Entry 4TPM (X-ray diffraction, 2.77 A resolution); this record covers chain A.

# Chain A
Molecule: cAMP and cAMP-inhibited cGMP 3', 5'-cyclic phosphodiesterase 10A
From: Homo sapiens
Notes: EC 3.1.4.17, 3.1.4.35
UniProt: Q9Y233 (PDE10_HUMAN); residues 442-779 here correspond to UniProt positions 452-789 (UniProt number = residue number + 10)
Sequence (351 residues; row label = number of the first residue in the row):
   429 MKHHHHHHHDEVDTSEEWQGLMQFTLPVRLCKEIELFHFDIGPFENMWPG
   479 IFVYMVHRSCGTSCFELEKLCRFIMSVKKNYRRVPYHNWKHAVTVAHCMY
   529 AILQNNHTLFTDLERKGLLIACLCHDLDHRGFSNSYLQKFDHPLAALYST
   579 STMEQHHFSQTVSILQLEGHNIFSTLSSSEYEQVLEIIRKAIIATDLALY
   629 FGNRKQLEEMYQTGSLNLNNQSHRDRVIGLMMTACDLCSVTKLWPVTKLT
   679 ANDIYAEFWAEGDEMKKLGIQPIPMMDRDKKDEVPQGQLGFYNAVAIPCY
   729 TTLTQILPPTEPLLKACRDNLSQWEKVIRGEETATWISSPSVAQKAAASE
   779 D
Disordered / not traced: 429-453, 757-779
Differences from the reference sequence: initiating methionine (429); expression tag (430-441)
Cystine bridges: Cys488-Cys492
Ion coordination: Zn2+ site 1: His519, His553, Asp554, Asp664; Zn2+ site 2 near Asp554 (its only coordinating residue here)
Ligand contacts: 35E ([1-(3-{[1-(quinolin-2-yl)azetidin-3-yl]oxy}pyrazin-2-yl)piperidin-4-yl]methanol): Tyr514, Leu625, Leu665, Ser667, Val668, Thr675, Thr678, Ala679, Ile682, Tyr683, Phe686, Pro702, Met703, Lys708, Glu711, Val712, Gly715, Gln716, Phe719
Swiss-Prot annotation at these positions:
  - binding site (3',5'-cyclic AMP): Gln649

# In short
Bound to chain A: compound 35E. His519, His553, Asp554 and Asp664 form the Zn2+ site 1. Curated annotation
(UniProt) lists residue binding 3',5'-cyclic AMP Gln649.
Chain A is cAMP and cAMP-inhibited cGMP 3', 5'-cyclic phosphodiesterase 10A (Homo sapiens); the structure,
Crystal structure of 2-(3-alkoxy-1-azetidinyl) quinolines as PDE10A Inhibitors, was determined by X-ray
diffraction, deposited together with 4TPP.
